Entry 1QB6 (X-ray diffraction, 1.80 A resolution); this record covers chain A.

== Chain A ==
Molecule: Protein (TRYPSIN)
From: Bos taurus
Notes: EC 3.4.21.4; fragment: bovine trypsin
UniProt: P00760 (TRY1_BOVIN); residues 7-229 here correspond to UniProt positions 1-223 (UniProt number = residue number - 6)
Sequence (223 residues; each row starts with the number of its first residue):
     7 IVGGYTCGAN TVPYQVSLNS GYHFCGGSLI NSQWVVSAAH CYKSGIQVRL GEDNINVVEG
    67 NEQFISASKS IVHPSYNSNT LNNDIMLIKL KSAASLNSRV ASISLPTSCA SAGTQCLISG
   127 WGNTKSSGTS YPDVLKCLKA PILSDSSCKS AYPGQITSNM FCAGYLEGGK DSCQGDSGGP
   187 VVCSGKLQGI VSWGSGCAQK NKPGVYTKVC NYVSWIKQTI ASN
Disulfides: Cys13-Cys143, Cys31-Cys47, Cys115-Cys216, Cys122-Cys189, Cys154-Cys168, Cys179-Cys203
Metal / ion sites: Ca2+: Glu58, Asn60, Val63, Glu68; K+ near Ser183 (its only coordinating residue here)
Ligand contacts: zk-805623 (623; 3,3'-[3,5-difluoro-4-methyl-2,6-pyridylenebis(oxy)]-bis(benzenecarboximidamide)): Asn85, Thr86, Leu87, Gln161, Asp177, Ser178, Cys179, Gln180, Ser183, Val197, Ser198, Trp199, Gly200, Ser201, Gly202, Cys203, Gly210, Tyr212

== Overview ==
Bound to chain A: zk-805623. Glu58, Asn60, Val63 and Glu68 coordinate Ca2+.
Chain A is Protein (TRYPSIN) (Bos taurus); the structure, Bovine trypsin 3,3'-[3,5-difluoro-4-methyl-2,
6-pyridinediylbis(oxy)]bis(benzenecarboximidamide) (zk-805623) complex, was determined by X-ray diffraction
(same publication as 1QBN, 1QBO, 1QB9, 1QB1 and 1QA0).
